5NWE - chains A and B of the 4 polymer chains in the assembly; structure by X-ray diffraction, 2.00 A resolution.

Chain A (and B):
Molecule: Neuraminidase
Source organism: Influenza A virus
Notes: EC 3.2.1.18; chain B of this document is another copy of the same molecule, construct and numbering; everything in this record applies to it too
UniProt: C9EKP8 (C9EKP8_9INFA); residues 82-469 here = UniProt positions 82-469
Sequence (388 residues; numbered 82 to 469; the number before each row is that of its first residue):
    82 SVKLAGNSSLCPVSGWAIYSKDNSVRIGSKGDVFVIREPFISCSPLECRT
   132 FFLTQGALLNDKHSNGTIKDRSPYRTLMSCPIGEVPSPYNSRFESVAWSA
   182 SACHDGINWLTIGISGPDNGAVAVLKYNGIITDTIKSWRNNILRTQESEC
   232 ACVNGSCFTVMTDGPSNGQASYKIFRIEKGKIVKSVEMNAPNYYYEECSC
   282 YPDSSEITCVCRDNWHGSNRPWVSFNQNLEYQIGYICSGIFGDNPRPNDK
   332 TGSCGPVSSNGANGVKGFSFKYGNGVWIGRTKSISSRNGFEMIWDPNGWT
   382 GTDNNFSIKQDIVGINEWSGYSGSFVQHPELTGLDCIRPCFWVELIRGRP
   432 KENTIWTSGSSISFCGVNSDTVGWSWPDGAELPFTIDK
Disulfides: C92-C417, C124-C129, C184-C231, C233-C238, C279-C292, C281-C290, C318-C335, C421-C446
Covalently attached groups: N-acetylglucosamine (NAG) linked to N88, N235; glycan linked to N146
Metal / ion sites: Ca2+ site 1: D294, G298, D324, G342, N344; Ca2+ site 2: D376, N378, D384, N386
Residues lining bound ligands: Oseltamivir carboxylate (G39; (3R,4R,5S)-4-(acetylamino)-5-amino-3-(pentan-3-yloxy)cyclohex-1-ene-1-carboxylic acid): R118, E119, D151, R152, W179, S180, I223, R225, S247, E277, E278, R293, N295, R368, Y402
From the paper describing this entry:
  - binding site for Oseltamivir carboxylate: R152, E277
  - conformationally variable residues (side-chain flip): E277
  - contacts within the chain: Y275-E277

Interface between chain A and chain B:
Contacting residue pairs (83):
  G109(A) - K111(B)  hydrogen bond (backbone-side chain)
  K111(A) - K111(B)
  G112(A) - K111(B)  hydrogen bond (backbone-side chain)
  D113(A) - K111(B)
  D113(A) - G112(B)
  D113(A) - D113(B)
  F115(A) - I108(B)  hydrophobic
  Q136(A) - R107(B)  hydrogen bond (backbone-side chain)
  G137(A) - N104(B)
  G137(A) - R107(B)  hydrogen bond (backbone-side chain)
  A138(A) - R107(B)
  L139(A) - I108(B)
  L139(A) - G112(B)
  L140(A) - K111(B)  hydrogen bond (backbone-side chain)
  N141(A) - K111(B)
  D142(A) - R107(B)
  D142(A) - S110(B)  hydrogen bond
  D142(A) - K111(B)
  K143(A) - E462(B)  salt bridge
  K143(A) - P464(B)  hydrogen bond (side chain-backbone)
  H144(A) - R107(B)  hydrogen bond (side chain-backbone)
  H144(A) - S110(B)
  H144(A) - A461(B)
  H144(A) - E462(B)  hydrogen bond (side chain-backbone)
  H144(A) - F465(B)
  S153(A) - W455(B)
  P154(A) - K102(B)
  P154(A) - W455(B)  hydrophobic
  P154(A) - S456(B)
  P154(A) - W457(B)
  P154(A) - P458(B)
  Y155(A) - K102(B)
  Y155(A) - N104(B)  hydrogen bond (backbone-side chain)
  Y155(A) - R107(B)
  Y155(A) - P458(B)
  Y155(A) - D459(B)
  Y155(A) - G460(B)
  T157(A) - K102(B)
  T157(A) - N104(B)
  P169(A) - V166(B)  hydrophobic
  Y170(A) - G112(B)
  Y170(A) - D113(B)  hydrogen bond (side chain-backbone)
  Y170(A) - S168(B)
  Y170(A) - Y170(B)
  S172(A) - E165(B)
  R173(A) - E165(B)
  F174(A) - Y100(B)
  F174(A) - S101(B)
  F174(A) - K102(B)
  F174(A) - I163(B)
  F174(A) - G164(B)
  V177(A) - I99(B)  hydrophobic
  V177(A) - S101(B)
  V177(A) - K102(B)
  V177(A) - W457(B)
  S196(A) - W455(B)
  S196(A) - W457(B)  hydrogen bond
  G197(A) - W455(B)
  P198(A) - V453(B)
  P198(A) - W455(B)
  G201(A) - V453(B)
  V203(A) - D451(B)
  V203(A) - T452(B)
  V203(A) - V453(B)  hydrophobic
  V205(A) - I99(B)
  K207(A) - Y100(B)  hydrogen bond (side chain-backbone)
  G210(A) - Y100(B)  hydrogen bond (backbone-side chain)
  I211(A) - Y100(B)
  I211(A) - Q408(B)
  I211(A) - L412(B)  hydrophobic
  I211(A) - R419(B)
  I212(A) - A98(B)  hydrophobic
  I212(A) - I99(B)
  I212(A) - Y100(B)  hydrophobic
  I212(A) - R419(B)  hydrogen bond (backbone-side chain)
  I212(A) - C446(B)  hydrophobic
  I212(A) - V448(B)  hydrophobic
  D214(A) - S450(B)
  T215(A) - S450(B)  hydrogen bond
  T215(A) - D451(B)  hydrogen bond (side chain-backbone)
  K217(A) - D451(B)
  K217(A) - T452(B)  hydrogen bond (side chain-backbone)
  K217(A) - V453(B)
Also at the interface, not in a pair above, chain A (40 interface residues in all): S110, M159, W179
Also at the interface, not in a pair above, chain B (40 interface residues in all): T413, G454, K469

In short:
The chain A/chain B interface involves 40 residues from each chain, with 18 hydrogen bonds and 1 salt bridge.
Polar contacts include K143(A)-E462(B), G109(A)-K111(B) and G112(A)-K111(B). Ligands of chain A: Oseltamivir
carboxylate. Covalently linked N-acetylglucosamine: at N88(A) and N235(A). The paper reports a binding site
for Oseltamivir carboxylate at R152(A) and E277(A); conformational variability at E277(A).
Chain A and chain B are both Neuraminidase (Influenza A virus); the structure, Complex of H275Y mutant variant
of neuraminidase from H1N1 influenza virus with oseltamivir, was determined by X-ray diffraction, deposited
together with 5NZ4, 5NZE, 5NZF and 5NZN.
